6BZO - chains F and P of the 9 polymer chains in the assembly; structure by electron microscopy, 3.38 A resolution.

== Chain F ==
Name: RNA polymerase sigma factor SigA
Source organism: Mycobacterium tuberculosis
UniProt: A0A045HD00 (A0A045HD00_MYCTX); residue numbers follow UniProt; this construct covers 1-528
Sequence (531 residues; row label = number of the first residue in the row; numbers below 1 keep their minus sign (Gly-2 is residue -2)):
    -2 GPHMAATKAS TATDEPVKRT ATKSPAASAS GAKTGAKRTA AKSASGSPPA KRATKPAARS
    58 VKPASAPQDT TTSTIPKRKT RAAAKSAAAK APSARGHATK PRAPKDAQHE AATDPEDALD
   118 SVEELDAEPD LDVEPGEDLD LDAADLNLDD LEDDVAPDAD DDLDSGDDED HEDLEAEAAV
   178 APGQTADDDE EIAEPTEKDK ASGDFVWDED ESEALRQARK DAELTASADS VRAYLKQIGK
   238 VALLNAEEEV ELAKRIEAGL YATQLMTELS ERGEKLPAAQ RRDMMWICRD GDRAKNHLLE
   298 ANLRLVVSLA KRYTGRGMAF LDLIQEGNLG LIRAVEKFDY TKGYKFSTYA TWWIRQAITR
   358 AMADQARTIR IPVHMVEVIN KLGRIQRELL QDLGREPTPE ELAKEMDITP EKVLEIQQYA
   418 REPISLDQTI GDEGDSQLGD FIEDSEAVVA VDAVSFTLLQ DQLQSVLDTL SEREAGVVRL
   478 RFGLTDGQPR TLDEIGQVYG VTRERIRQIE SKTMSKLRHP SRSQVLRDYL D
Not modelled in the structure: -2 to 201, 528
Sequence notes: expression tag (-2 to 0)
Small-molecule neighbours: Fidaxomicin (FI8): Leu423, Asp424, Gln434, Val445
Reported in the primary citation:
  - binding site for Fidaxomicin: Asp424, Val445

== Chain P ==
Molecule: 26-nt DNA strand
Sequence (26 nucleotides; numbered 1 to 26; the number before each row is that of its first residue):
     1 AGCACAATTT AACACTTTTG TCAAGC

== Interface between chain F and chain P ==
Pairs across the interface - 14 pairs, chain F then chain P:
  Gln353(F) - DA1(P)  base contact
  Arg357(F) - DG2(P)  base contact
  Glu374(F) - DG2(P)  base contact
  Glu374(F) - DC3(P)  base contact
  Arg381(F) - DG2(P)  salt bridge to the phosphate
  Arg478(F) - DG20(P)  salt bridge to the phosphate
  Thr488(F) - DT19(P)  sugar contact
  Thr488(F) - DG20(P)  phosphate contact
  Leu489(F) - DG20(P)  hydrogen bond to the phosphate
  Arg500(F) - DT19(P)  base contact
  Arg500(F) - DT21(P)  base contact
  Glu501(F) - DC22(P)  hydrogen bond to the base
  Arg504(F) - DT21(P)  phosphate contact
  Arg504(F) - DC22(P)  salt bridge to the phosphate
Also at the interface, not in a pair above, chain F (12 interface residues in all): Arg487, Asp490
Also at the interface, not in a pair above, chain P (8 interface residues in all): DA23

== Overview ==
12 residues of chain F face 8 of chain P across their interface, with 2 hydrogen bonds and 3 salt bridges.
Polar contacts include Glu501(F)-DC22(P), Leu489(F)-DG20(P) and Arg381(F)-DG2(P). Bound to chain F:
Fidaxomicin. From the paper: a binding site for Fidaxomicin at Asp424(F) and Val445(F).
Here chain F is RNA polymerase sigma factor SigA (Mycobacterium tuberculosis) and chain P is a 26-nt DNA
strand. Entry 6BZO (Mtb RNAP Holo/RbpA/Fidaxomicin/upstream fork DNA) was determined by electron microscopy
together with 6C04, 6C05 and 6C06 from the same study.
